PDB entry 5HNI | X-ray diffraction, 1.71 A resolution | chain X

Chain X:
Molecule: Hepatocyte growth factor receptor
From: Homo sapiens
Notes: EC 2.7.10.1
Reference sequence: P08581 (MET_HUMAN), isoform P08581-2; residues 1049-1360 here correspond to UniProt positions 1067-1378 (UniProt number = residue number + 18)
Amino-acid sequence (312 residues; each row starts with the number of its first residue):
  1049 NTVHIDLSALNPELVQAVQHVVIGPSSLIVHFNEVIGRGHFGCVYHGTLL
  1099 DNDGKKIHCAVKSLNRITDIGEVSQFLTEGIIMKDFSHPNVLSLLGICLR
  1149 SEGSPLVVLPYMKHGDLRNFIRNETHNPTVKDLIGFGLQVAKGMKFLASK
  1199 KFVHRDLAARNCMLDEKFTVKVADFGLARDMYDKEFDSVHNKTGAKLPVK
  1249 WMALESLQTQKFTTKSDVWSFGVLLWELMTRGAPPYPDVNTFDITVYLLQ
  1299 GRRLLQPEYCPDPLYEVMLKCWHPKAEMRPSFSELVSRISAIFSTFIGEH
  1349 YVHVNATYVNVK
Disordered / not traced: 1049-1062, 1074-1089, 1098-1103, 1112-1120, 1231-1248, 1357-1360
Construct notes: conflict Phe-1194 (Tyr1212 in P08581), Phe-1234 (Tyr1252 in P08581), Asp-1235 (Tyr1253 in P08581)
Ligand contacts: 63B (methyl (6-{[6-(4-fluorophenyl)[1,2,4]triazolo[4,3-b]pyridazin-3-yl]sulfanyl}-1H-benzimidazol-2-yl)carbamate): Val-1092, Ala-1108, Leu-1140, Leu-1157, Pro-1158, Tyr-1159, Met-1160, Lys-1161, His-1162, Gly-1163, Asp-1164, Asn-1167, Arg-1208, Asn-1209, Met-1211, Ala-1221, Asp-1222, Ala-1226, Tyr-1230

Summary:
Bound to chain X: compound 63B.
Chain X is Hepatocyte growth factor receptor (Homo sapiens); the structure, CRYSTAL STRUCTURE OF CMET WT with
compound 3, was determined by X-ray diffraction, deposited together with 5HLW, 5HO6, 5HOA and 5HOR.
